Entry 8QOW (X-ray diffraction, 2.35 A resolution); this record covers chain A.

Chain A:
Molecule: Leukotriene A-4 hydrolase
From: Homo sapiens
Notes: EC 3.3.2.6
UniProt: P09960 (LKHA4_HUMAN); residues 2-611 here = UniProt positions 2-611
Chain sequence (613 residues; row label = number of the first residue in the row; numbers below 1 keep their minus sign (Gly-1 is residue -1)):
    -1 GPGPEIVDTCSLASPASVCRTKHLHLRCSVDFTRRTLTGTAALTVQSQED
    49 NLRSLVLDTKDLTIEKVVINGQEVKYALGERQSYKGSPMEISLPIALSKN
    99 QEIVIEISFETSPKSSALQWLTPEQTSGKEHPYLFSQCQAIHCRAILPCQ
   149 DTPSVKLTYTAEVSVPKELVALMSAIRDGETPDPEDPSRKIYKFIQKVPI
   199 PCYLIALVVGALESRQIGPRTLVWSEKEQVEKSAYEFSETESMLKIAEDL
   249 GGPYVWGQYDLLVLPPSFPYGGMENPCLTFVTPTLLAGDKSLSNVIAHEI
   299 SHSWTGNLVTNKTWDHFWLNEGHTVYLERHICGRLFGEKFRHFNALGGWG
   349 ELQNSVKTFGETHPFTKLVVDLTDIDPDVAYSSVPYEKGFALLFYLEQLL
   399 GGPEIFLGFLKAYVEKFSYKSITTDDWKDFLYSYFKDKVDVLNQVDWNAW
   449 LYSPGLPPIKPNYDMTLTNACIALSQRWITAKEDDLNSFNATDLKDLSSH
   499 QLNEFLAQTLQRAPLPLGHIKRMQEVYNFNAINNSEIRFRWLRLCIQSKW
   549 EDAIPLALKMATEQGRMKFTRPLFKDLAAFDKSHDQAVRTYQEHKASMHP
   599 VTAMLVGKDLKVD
Not modelled in the structure: -1 to 4
Sequence notes: expression tag (-1 to 1)
Metal / ion sites: ytterbium (III) ion site 1 near Asp176 (its only coordinating residue here); Zn2+: His296, His300, Glu319 (together with WID); ytterbium (III) ion site 2: Asp427, Asp611
Residues lining bound ligands: WID ((2S)-2-azanyl-3-[3-[4-[3-fluoranyl-5-(1H-pyrazol-5-yl)pyridin-2-yl]oxyphenyl]pyrazol-1-yl]propan-1-ol): Gln135, Gln137, Ala138, Tyr268, Gly270, Met271, Glu272, His296, Glu297, His300, Trp312, Phe315, Glu319, Phe363, Lys365, Leu366, Val368, Leu370, Pro375, Asp376, Ala378, Tyr379, Val382, Pro383, Tyr384
Swiss-Prot annotation at these positions:
  - active site: Glu297 (Proton acceptor), Tyr384 (Proton donor)
  - binding site (a peptide): Gln135 to Gln137, Pro267 to Glu272, Arg564 to Lys566
  - binding site (Zn(2+)): His296, His300, Glu319
  - site: Glu272 (Pro-Gly-Pro binding), Asp376 (Essential for epoxide hydrolase activity, but not for aminopeptidase activity), Tyr379 (Covalently modified during suicide inhibition by leukotrienes), Gly563 (Pro-Gly-Pro binding)
  - modified residue: Lys73 (N6-acetyllysine), Lys337 (N6-acetyllysine), Lys414 (N6-acetyllysine), Ser416 (Phosphoserine), Lys573 (N6-acetyllysine)

Overview:
Bound to chain A: compound WID. The Zn2+ site is built by His296, His300 and Glu319. The ytterbium (III) ion
site 2 is built by Asp427 and Asp611. Curated annotation (UniProt) lists active-site residues Glu297 and
Tyr384, 12 peptide-binding residues and 3 Zn2+-binding residues.
Chain A is Leukotriene A-4 hydrolase (Homo sapiens); the structure, LTA4 hydrolase in complex with compound
2(S), was determined by X-ray diffraction together with 8QPN and 8QQ4 from the same study.
